Entry 7EYK (X-ray diffraction, 1.38 A resolution); this record covers chain A.

[Chain A]
Protein: Pyrimidine/purine nucleoside phosphorylase
Organism: Escherichia coli K-12
UniProtKB: P0C037 (PPNP_ECOLI); residues 1-94 here = UniProt positions 1-94
Chain sequence (95 residues; numbered 0 to 94; the number before each row is that of its first residue; numbering starts at 0):
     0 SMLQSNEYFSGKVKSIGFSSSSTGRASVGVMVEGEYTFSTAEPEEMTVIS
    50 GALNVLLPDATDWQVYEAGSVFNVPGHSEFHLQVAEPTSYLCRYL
Differences from the reference sequence: expression tag (0)
Modified positions: Mse1 (selenomethionine; parent Met); Mse30 (selenomethionine; parent Met); Mse45 (selenomethionine; parent Met)

[Summary]
Chain A is Pyrimidine/purine nucleoside phosphorylase (Escherichia coli K-12); the structure, Crystal
structure of Escherichia coli ppnP-Selenomethionine derived, was determined by X-ray diffraction (same
publication as 7EYJ, 7EYL, 7EYM and 7EYP).
